PDB entry 8VCT | electron microscopy, 3.83 A resolution | chains X and H of the 10 polymer chains in the assembly

[Chain X]
Name: Transposon Tn7 transposition protein TnsD
Organism: Escherichia coli
UniProt: P13991 (TNSD_ECOLX); residue numbers follow UniProt; this construct covers 1-318
Sequence (318 residues; row label = number of the first residue in the row):
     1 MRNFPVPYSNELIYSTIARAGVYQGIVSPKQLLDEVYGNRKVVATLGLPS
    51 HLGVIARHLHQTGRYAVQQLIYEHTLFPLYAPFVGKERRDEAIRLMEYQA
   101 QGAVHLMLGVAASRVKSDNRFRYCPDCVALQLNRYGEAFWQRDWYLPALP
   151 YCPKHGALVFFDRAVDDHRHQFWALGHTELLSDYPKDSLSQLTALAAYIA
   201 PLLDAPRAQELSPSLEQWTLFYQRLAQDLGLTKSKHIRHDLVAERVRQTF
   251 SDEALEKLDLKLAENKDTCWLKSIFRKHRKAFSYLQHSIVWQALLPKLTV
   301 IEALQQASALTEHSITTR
Unresolved in the structure: 311-318
Ion coordination: Zn2+: Cys-124, Cys-127, Cys-152, His-155
Curated features (UniProtKB/Swiss-Prot):
  - DNA-binding region: Tyr-222 to Leu-241 (H-T-H motif)

[Chain H]
Molecule: 50-nt DNA strand
Sequence (50 nucleotides; row label = number of the first residue in the row):
     1 ATACTGTGGACCAGAACCCTGATAAATGCAACGCTCATAGCGGGCAGACG

[How chain X and chain H interact]
Residue-residue contacts (8; chain X residue first):
  Arg-114(X) with DC17(H), salt bridge to the phosphate; DC18(H), salt bridge to the phosphate
  His-236(X) with DT7(H), sugar contact
  Arg-276(X) with DG8(H), salt bridge to the phosphate; DG9(H), phosphate contact
  Lys-277(X) with DG9(H), hydrogen bond to the phosphate
  Arg-279(X) with DG9(H), sugar contact; DA10(H), salt bridge to the phosphate
Interface residues without a listed pair, chain X (6 interface residues in all): Ile-237

[Summary]
The chain X/chain H interface involves 6 residues from each chain, with 1 hydrogen bond and 4 salt bridges.
Among the polar pairs are Lys-277(X)/DG9(H), Arg-114(X)/DC17(H) and Arg-114(X)/DC18(H). Cys-124(X),
Cys-127(X), Cys-152(X) and His-155(X) coordinate Zn2+.
Chain X is Transposon Tn7 transposition protein TnsD (Escherichia coli) and chain H is a 50-nt DNA strand; the
structure, CyoEM structure of the TnsC(1-503)-TnsD(1-318)-DNA complex in a 6:2:1 stoichiometry from E. coli
Tn7 bound to ..., was determined by electron microscopy, deposited together with 8GLU, 8GLW, 8GLX and 8VCJ.
